Entry 2BQX (X-ray diffraction, 1.90 A resolution); this record covers chain A.

Chain A:
Name: Inorganic pyrophosphatase
Organism: Helicobacter pylori
Notes: EC 3.6.1.1
Reference sequence: P56153 (IPYR_HELPY); residues 1-173 here = UniProt positions 1-173
Sequence (173 residues; each row starts with the number of its first residue):
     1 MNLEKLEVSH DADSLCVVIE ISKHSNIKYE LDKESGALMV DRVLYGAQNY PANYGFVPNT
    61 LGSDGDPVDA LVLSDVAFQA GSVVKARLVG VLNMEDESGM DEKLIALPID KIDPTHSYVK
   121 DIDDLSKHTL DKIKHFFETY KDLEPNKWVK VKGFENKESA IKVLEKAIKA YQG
Disordered / not traced: 1-6, 173
Curated features (UniProtKB/Swiss-Prot):
  - binding site (substrate): K28, R42, Y54, Y140
  - binding site (Mg(2+)): D64, D69, D101

Summary:
Curated annotation (UniProt) lists 4 substrate-binding residues and 3 Mg2+-binding residues.
Chain A is Inorganic pyrophosphatase (Helicobacter pylori); the structure, Inorganic Pyrophosphatase from the
Pathogenic Bacterium Helicobacter pylori-Kinetic and Structural Properties, was determined by X-ray
diffraction together with 2BQY from the same study.
